3OJJ - chains C and D of the 4 polymer chains in the assembly; structure by X-ray diffraction, 1.72 A resolution.

== Chain C (and D) ==
Name: Homoprotocatechuate 2,3-dioxygenase
Organism: Brevibacterium fuscum
Notes: EC 1.13.11.15; chain D of this document is another copy of the same molecule, construct and numbering; everything in this record applies to it too
Reference sequence: Q45135 (Q45135_9MICO); numbering as in UniProt (aligned over 1-365)
Sequence (365 residues; each row starts with the number of its first residue):
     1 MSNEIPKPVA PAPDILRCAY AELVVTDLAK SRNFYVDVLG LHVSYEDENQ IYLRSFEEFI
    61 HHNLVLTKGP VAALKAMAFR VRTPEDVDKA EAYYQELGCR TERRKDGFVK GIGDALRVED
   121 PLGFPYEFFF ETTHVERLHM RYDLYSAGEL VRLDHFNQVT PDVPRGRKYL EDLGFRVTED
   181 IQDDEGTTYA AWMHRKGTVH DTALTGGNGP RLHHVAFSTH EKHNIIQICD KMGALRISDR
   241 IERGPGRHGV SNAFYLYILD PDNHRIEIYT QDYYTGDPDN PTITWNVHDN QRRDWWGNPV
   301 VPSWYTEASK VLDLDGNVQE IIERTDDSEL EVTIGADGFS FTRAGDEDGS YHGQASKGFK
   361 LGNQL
Disordered / not traced: 1-3, 357-365 (chain D: 1-3, 363-365)
Bound ions: Co2+: His155, His214, Glu267

== Interface between chain C and chain D ==
Pairs across the interface - 65 pairs, chain C then chain D:
  Leu16(C) with Gly276(D); Asp277(D); Pro278(D)
  Arg17(C) with Tyr274(D); Asp277(D), salt bridge
  Glu57(C) with Tyr273(D)
  Phe59(C) with Asp277(D); Asp279(D); Pro281(D)
  Arg80(C) with Asp277(D), salt bridge; Asp279(D), salt bridge
  Arg82(C) with Pro278(D)
  His134(C) with Asp279(D), salt bridge
  Arg137(C) with Tyr273(D); Tyr274(D), hydrogen bond (side chain-backbone); Asn280(D), hydrogen bond
  His139(C) with Asn252(D), hydrogen bond (backbone-side chain); Tyr273(D); Ile283(D)
  Met140(C) with His248(D); Gly249(D); Asn252(D); Trp295(D), hydrophobic
  Tyr142(C) with Arg247(D), hydrogen bond; Asn252(D), hydrogen bond; Trp295(D)
  Arg152(C) with Asp272(D), hydrogen bond (side chain-backbone); Tyr273(D); Tyr274(D)
  Arg176(C) with Arg82(D)
  His220(C) with Gln271(D)
  Glu221(C) with Glu221(D); Lys222(D), salt bridge; Gln271(D), hydrogen bond
  Lys222(C) with Glu221(D), salt bridge
  Arg247(C) with Tyr142(D), hydrogen bond
  His248(C) with Met140(D)
  Gly249(C) with Met140(D)
  Asn252(C) with His139(D), hydrogen bond (side chain-backbone); Met140(D); Tyr142(D), hydrogen bond
  Gln271(C) with His220(D); Glu221(D), hydrogen bond
  Asp272(C) with Arg152(D), hydrogen bond (backbone-side chain)
  Tyr273(C) with Glu57(D); Arg137(D); His139(D); Arg152(D)
  Tyr274(C) with Arg17(D); Arg137(D), hydrogen bond (backbone-side chain); Arg152(D)
  Asp277(C) with Leu16(D); Arg17(D), salt bridge; Phe59(D); Arg80(D), salt bridge
  Pro278(C) with Leu16(D); Arg82(D)
  Asp279(C) with Phe59(D); Arg80(D), salt bridge; His134(D), salt bridge
  Asn280(C) with Arg137(D), hydrogen bond
  Pro281(C) with Phe59(D)
  Ile283(C) with His139(D)
  Trp295(C) with Met140(D), hydrophobic; Tyr142(D)
Interface residues without a listed pair, chain C (35 interface residues in all): Ile60, Phe130, Gly276, Trp285
Interface residues without a listed pair, chain D (34 interface residues in all): Ile60, Phe130, Trp285

== Summary ==
35 residues of chain C and 34 residues of chain D are in contact, with 14 hydrogen bonds and 10 salt bridges.
Among the polar pairs are Arg17(C)-Asp277(D), Arg80(C)-Asp277(D) and Arg80(C)-Asp279(D). The Co2+ site is
built by His155(C), His214(C) and Glu267(C).
Chain C and chain D are both Homoprotocatechuate 2,3-dioxygenase (Brevibacterium fuscum); the structure,
Structure of Co-substituted Homoprotocatechuate 2,3-Dioxygenase from B.fuscum at 1.72 Ang resolution, was
determined by X-ray diffraction together with 3OJK, 3OJN and 3OJT from the same study.
